Entry 8DWV (electron microscopy, 3.60 A resolution); this record covers chains A and F of the 6 polymer chains in the assembly.

Chain A (and F):
Name: Speckle-type POZ protein
Organism: Homo sapiens
Notes: chain F of this document is another copy of the same molecule, construct and numbering; everything in this record applies to it too
Reference sequence: O43791 (SPOP_HUMAN); residues 1-373 here = UniProt positions 1-373
Chain sequence (373 residues; numbered 1 to 373; the number before each row is that of its first residue):
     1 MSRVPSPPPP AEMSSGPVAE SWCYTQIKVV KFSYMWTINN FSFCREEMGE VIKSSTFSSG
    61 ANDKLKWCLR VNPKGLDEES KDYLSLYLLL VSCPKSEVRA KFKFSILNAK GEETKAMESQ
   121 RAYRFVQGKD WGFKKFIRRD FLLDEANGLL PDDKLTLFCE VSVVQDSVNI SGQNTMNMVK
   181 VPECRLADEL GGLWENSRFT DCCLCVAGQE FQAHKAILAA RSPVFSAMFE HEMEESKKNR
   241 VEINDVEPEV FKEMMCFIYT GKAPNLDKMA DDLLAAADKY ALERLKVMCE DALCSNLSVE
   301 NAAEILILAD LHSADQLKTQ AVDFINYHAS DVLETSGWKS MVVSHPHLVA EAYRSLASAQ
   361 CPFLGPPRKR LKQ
Disordered / not traced: 1-14, 368-373 (chain F: 1-17, 365-373)
UniProt features mapped onto this chain:
  - region: Tyr123 to Phe133 (Important for binding substrate proteins), Leu186 to Ile217 (Important for homodimerization)
  - natural variant: Thr25 (T25A: In NSDVS2), Tyr83 (Y83C: In NSDVS2), Arg121 (R121Q: In NSDVS1), Gly132 (G132V: In NSDVS2), Arg138 (R138C: In NSDVS2), Asp144 (D144N: In NSDVS1)
  - mutagenesis: Tyr87 (Y87A: Strongly reduced affinity for substrate proteins), Tyr123 (Y123A: Strongly reduced affinity for substrate proteins), Asp130 (D130A: Strongly reduced affinity for substrate proteins), Trp131 (W131A: Strongly reduced affinity for substrate proteins), Phe133 (F133A: Strongly reduced affinity for substrate proteins), Leu186 (L186D: Strongly reduced homodimerization. Reduces the activity of the cullin-RING-based BCR (BTB-CUL3-RBX1) E3 ubiquitin-protein ligase complex), Leu190 (L190D: Strongly reduced homodimerization. Reduces the activity of the cullin-RING-based BCR (BTB-CUL3-RBX1) E3 ubiquitin-protein ligase complex), Leu193 (L193D: Strongly reduced homodimerization. Reduces the activity of the cullin-RING-based BCR (BTB-CUL3-RBX1) E3 ubiquitin-protein ligase complex), Ile217 (I217K: Strongly reduced homodimerization. Reduces the activity of the cullin-RING-based BCR (BTB-CUL3-RBX1) E3 ubiquitin-protein ligase complex)
From the paper describing this entry:
  - self-association interface (contacts with another copy of this molecule): Trp22, Tyr24, Arg45, Glu47, Ile170
  - disease-associated variants - W22R, R45L, R45W, E47K, E78K, S80R, Y327C, Y327F (citing earlier work)
  - mutagenesis - E78K: increased catalytic activity on BRD3
  - mutagenesis - W131G: increased stability (proposed by the authors, not directly observed)
  - mutagenesis - E78K: increased stability
  - disease-associated variants - E78K: increased catalytic activity on BRD3
  - disease-associated variants - E78K: increased stability
  - disease-associated variants - W131G: decreased stability

Chain A / chain F interface:
Residue-residue contacts - 47 pairs, chain A then chain F:
  Ser15(A) - Leu107(F)
  Ser15(A) - Asn108(F)
  Ser15(A) - Glu113(F)
  Gly16(A) - Leu107(F)
  Pro17(A) - Leu107(F)
  Pro17(A) - Phe158(F)  hydrophobic
  Val18(A) - Met35(F)
  Ala19(A) - Ser33(F)
  Ala19(A) - Tyr34(F)  hydrogen bond (backbone-backbone)
  Ala19(A) - Met35(F)  hydrophobic
  Ala19(A) - Phe158(F)  hydrophobic
  Glu20(A) - Phe32(F)
  Glu20(A) - Ser59(F)
  Ser21(A) - Ser33(F)
  Ser21(A) - Tyr34(F)
  Ser21(A) - Met35(F)
  Ser21(A) - Phe57(F)
  Ser21(A) - Ser58(F)
  Trp22(A) - Met35(F)  hydrophobic
  Cys23(A) - Tyr34(F)  hydrogen bond
  Cys23(A) - Met35(F)
  Cys23(A) - Trp36(F)  hydrophobic
  Cys23(A) - Thr37(F)
  Cys23(A) - Ser55(F)  hydrogen bond
  Tyr24(A) - Thr37(F)
  Tyr24(A) - Asn39(F)  hydrogen bond
  Thr25(A) - Trp36(F)
  Thr25(A) - Thr37(F)
  Thr25(A) - Ile38(F)
  Thr25(A) - Asn39(F)
  Gln26(A) - Asn39(F)
  Gln26(A) - Asn40(F)  hydrogen bond
  Ile27(A) - Asn40(F)
  Ile27(A) - Cys44(F)  hydrophobic
  Val29(A) - Phe43(F)  hydrophobic
  Arg99(A) - Glu47(F)
  Arg99(A) - Met48(F)
  Lys101(A) - Glu46(F)
  Ser119(A) - Arg45(F)  hydrogen bond (backbone-side chain)
  Gln120(A) - Arg45(F)  hydrogen bond (backbone-side chain)
  Arg121(A) - Glu46(F)
  Ala122(A) - Glu46(F)  hydrogen bond (backbone-side chain)
  Val164(A) - Glu47(F)
  Asp166(A) - Glu47(F)
  Asn169(A) - Ser55(F)
  Ile170(A) - Ser55(F)
  Ser171(A) - Ser55(F)  hydrogen bond
Also at the interface, not in a pair above, chain A (26 interface residues in all): Glu118
Also at the interface, not in a pair above, chain F (26 interface residues in all): Lys53, Thr56, Gly60

Overview:
Chain A and chain F each contribute 26 residues to their interface, with 9 hydrogen bonds. Polar pairs include
Cys23(A)-Tyr34(F), Cys23(A)-Ser55(F) and Tyr24(A)-Asn39(F). From UniProt: 9 mutagenesis sites on chain A. From
the paper: W131G and E78K of chain A increase stability; a self-association interface involving Trp22(A),
Tyr24(A) and Arg45(A) among others.
Chain A and chain F are both Speckle-type POZ protein (Homo sapiens); the structure, Full-length wild type
SPOP, was determined by electron microscopy (same publication as 8DWS, 8DWT and 8DWU).
